PDB entry 6EMK | electron microscopy, 7.90 A resolution (low resolution: residue-level contacts below are approximate; hydrogen-bond / salt-bridge calls are withheld) | chains A and I of the 10 polymer chains in the assembly

# Chain A
Name: Serine/threonine-protein kinase TOR2
Organism: Saccharomyces cerevisiae (strain ATCC 204508 / S288c)
Notes: EC 2.7.1.67, 2.7.11.1
UniProtKB: P32600 (TOR2_YEAST); residues -1 to 2472 here correspond to UniProt positions 1-2474 (UniProt number = residue number + 2)
Amino-acid sequence (2474 residues; row label = number of the first residue in the row; numbers below 1 keep their minus sign (Met-1 is residue -1)):
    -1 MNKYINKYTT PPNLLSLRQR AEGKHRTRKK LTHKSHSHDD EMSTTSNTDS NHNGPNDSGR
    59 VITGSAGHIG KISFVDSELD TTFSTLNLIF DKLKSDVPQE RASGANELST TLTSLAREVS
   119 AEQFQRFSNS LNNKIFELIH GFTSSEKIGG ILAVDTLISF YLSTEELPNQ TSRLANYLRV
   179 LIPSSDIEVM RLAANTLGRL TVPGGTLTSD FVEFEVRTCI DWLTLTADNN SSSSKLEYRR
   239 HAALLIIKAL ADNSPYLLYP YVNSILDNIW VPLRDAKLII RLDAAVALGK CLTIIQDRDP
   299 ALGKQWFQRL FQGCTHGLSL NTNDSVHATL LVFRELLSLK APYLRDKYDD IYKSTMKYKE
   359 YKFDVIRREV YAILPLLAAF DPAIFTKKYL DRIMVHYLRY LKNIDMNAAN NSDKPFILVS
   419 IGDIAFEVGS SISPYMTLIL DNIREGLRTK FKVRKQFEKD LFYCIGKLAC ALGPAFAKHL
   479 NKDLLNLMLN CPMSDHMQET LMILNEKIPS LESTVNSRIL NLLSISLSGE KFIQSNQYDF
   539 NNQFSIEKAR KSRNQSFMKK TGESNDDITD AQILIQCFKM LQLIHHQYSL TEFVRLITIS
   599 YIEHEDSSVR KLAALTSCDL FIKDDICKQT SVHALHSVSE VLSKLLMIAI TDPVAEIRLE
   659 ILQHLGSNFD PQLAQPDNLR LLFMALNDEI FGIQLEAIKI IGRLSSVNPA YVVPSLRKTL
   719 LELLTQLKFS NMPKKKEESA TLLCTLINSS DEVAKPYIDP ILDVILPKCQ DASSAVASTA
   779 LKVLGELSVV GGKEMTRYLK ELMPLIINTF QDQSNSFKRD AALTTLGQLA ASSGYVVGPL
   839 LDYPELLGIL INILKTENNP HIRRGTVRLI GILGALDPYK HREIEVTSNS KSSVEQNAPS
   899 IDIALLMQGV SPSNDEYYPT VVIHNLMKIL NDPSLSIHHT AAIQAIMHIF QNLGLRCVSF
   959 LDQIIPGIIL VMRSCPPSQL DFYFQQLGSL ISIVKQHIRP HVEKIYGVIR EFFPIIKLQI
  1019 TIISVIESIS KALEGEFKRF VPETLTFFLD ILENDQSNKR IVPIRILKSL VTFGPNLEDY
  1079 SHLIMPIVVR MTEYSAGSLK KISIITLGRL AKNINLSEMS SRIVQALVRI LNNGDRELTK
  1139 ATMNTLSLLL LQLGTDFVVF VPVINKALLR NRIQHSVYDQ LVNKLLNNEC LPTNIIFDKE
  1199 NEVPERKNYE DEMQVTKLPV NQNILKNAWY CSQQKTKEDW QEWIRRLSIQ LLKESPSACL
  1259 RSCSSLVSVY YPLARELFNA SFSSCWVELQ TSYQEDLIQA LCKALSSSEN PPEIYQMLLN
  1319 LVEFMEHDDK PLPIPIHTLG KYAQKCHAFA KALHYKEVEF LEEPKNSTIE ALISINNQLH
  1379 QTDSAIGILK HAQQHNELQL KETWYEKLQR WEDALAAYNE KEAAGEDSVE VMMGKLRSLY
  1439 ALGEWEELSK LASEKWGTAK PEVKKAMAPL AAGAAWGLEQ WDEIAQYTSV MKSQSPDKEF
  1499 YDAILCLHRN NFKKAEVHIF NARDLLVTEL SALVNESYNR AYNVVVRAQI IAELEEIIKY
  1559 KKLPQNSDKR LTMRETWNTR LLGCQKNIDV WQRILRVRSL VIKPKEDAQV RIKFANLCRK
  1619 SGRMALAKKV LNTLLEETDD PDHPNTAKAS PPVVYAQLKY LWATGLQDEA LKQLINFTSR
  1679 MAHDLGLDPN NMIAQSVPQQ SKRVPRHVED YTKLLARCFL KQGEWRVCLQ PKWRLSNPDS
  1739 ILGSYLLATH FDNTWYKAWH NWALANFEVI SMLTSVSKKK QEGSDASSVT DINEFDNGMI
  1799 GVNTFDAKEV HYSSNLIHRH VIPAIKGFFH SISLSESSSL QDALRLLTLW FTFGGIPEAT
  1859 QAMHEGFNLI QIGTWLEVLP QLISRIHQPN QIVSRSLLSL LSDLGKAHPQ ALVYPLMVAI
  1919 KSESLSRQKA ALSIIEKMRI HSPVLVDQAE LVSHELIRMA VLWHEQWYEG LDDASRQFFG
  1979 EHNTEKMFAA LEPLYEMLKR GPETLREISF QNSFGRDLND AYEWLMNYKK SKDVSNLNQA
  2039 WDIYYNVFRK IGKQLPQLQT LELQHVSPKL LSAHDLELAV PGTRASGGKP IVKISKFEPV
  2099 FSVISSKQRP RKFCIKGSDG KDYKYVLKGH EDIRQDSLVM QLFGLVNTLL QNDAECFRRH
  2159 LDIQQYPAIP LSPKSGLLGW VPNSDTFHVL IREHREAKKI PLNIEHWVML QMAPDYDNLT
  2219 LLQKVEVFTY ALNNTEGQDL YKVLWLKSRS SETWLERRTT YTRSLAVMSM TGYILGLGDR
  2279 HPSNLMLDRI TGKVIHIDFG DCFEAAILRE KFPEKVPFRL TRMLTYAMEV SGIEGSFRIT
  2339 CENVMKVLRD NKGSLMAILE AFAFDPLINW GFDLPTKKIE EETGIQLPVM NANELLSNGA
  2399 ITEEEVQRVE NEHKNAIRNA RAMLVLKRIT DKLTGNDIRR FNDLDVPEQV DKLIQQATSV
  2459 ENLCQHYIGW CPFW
Not modelled in the structure: -1 to 78, 870-913, 1295-1318, 1684-1705, 1769-1810
From the paper describing this entry:
  - catalytic residues: Asp2277, Asn2282, Asp2296

# Chain I
Name: Target of rapamycin complex 2 subunit AVO1
Organism: Saccharomyces cerevisiae (strain ATCC 204508 / S288c)
UniProtKB: Q08236 (AVO1_YEAST); residues 1-1176 here = UniProt positions 1-1176
Amino-acid sequence (1176 residues; each row starts with the number of its first residue):
     1 MDTVTVLNEL RAQFLRVCPE KDQMKRIIKP YIPVDEFNTE QCLDSSIREL YMNSDGVSLL
    61 PELESPPVSK DFMENYASLG KMRIMRENEG QKGKANQNLI GAEKTERDEE ETRNLQDKSA
   121 KNTLIVEENG TLRYNPLNSS ASNSLLNDDD HTSGKHHKTS SKEDSYLNSS MEMQKKSSKR
   181 SSLPFVRIFK SRRDHSNTSG NKNVMNTTNT RAKSSTLHPP GARHNKKGSK FDMNFDFDEN
   241 LEEEDDDDDD DEEGDDIHSQ FFQLDDDFDA KGSGASPAHK GINGMSNNKN NTYTNNRNSI
   301 SILDDRESSN GNIGSASRLK SHFPTSQKGK IFLTDNKNDG QKSDSLNANK GIHGDGSSAS
   361 GNGSVSRDGL TETESNNISD MESYINEKDL DDLNFDTVTS NINKTVSDLG GHESTNDGTA
   421 VMNRDSKDSR SNSNEFNAQN RDRITPGSSY GKSLLGSEYS EERYSNNDSS TMESGEMSLD
   481 SDMQTNTIPS HSIPMSMQKY GIYHGDDDST LNNVFDKAVL TMNSSRHPKE RRDTVISGKE
   541 PTSLTSSNRK FSVSSNLTST RSPLLRGHGR TSSTASSEHM KAPKVSDSVL HRARKSTLTL
   601 KQDHSQPSVP SSVHKSSKEG NILIEKTTDY LVSKPKASQL SNMFNKKKKR TNTNSVDVLE
   661 YFSFVCGDKV PNYESMGLEI YIQASKKYKR NSFTTKVRKS STIFEVIGFA LFLYSTEKKP
   721 DNFEEDGLTV EDISNPNNFS LKIVDEDGEP FEDNFGKLDR KSTIQSISDS EVVLCKVDDA
   781 EKSQNEIETP LPFETGGGLM DASTLDANSS HDTTDGTINQ LSFYKPIIGN EDDIDKTNGS
   841 KIIDVTVYLY PNVNPKFNYT TISVLVTSHI NDILVKYCKM KNMDPNEYAL KVLGKNYILD
   901 LNDTVLRLDG INKVELISKK DARELHLEKM KPDLKKPVLP TIQSNDLTPL TLEPLNSYLK
   961 ADAGGAVAAI PENTKVTSKA KKISTKYKLG LAKQHSSSSV ASGSVSTAGG LANGNGFFKN
  1021 KNSSKSSLHG TLQFHNINRS QSTMEHTPDT PNGVGDNFQD LFTGAYHKYK VWRRQQMSFI
  1081 NKHERTLAID GDYIYIVPPE GRIHWHDNVK TKSLHISQVV LVKKSKRVPE HFKIFVRREG
  1141 QDDIKRYYFE AVSGQECTEI VTRLQNLLSA YRMNHK
Not modelled in the structure: 1-646, 793-1176

# Chain A / chain I interface
Contacting residue pairs (25):
  Arg1974(A) - Thr653(I)
  Arg1974(A) - Asp657(I)
  Gln1975(A) - Thr653(I)
  Phe1977(A) - Thr651(I)
  Gly1978(A) - Asn652(I)
  Gly1978(A) - Thr653(I)
  Glu1979(A) - Thr653(I)
  Val2032(A) - Lys648(I)
  Leu2035(A) - Lys648(I)
  Trp2039(A) - Lys647(I)
  Trp2039(A) - Lys648(I)
  Trp2039(A) - Arg650(I)
  Trp2039(A) - Thr651(I)
  Asp2040(A) - Arg650(I)
  Tyr2042(A) - Thr653(I)
  Tyr2042(A) - Val656(I)
  Tyr2043(A) - Arg650(I)
  Tyr2043(A) - Thr651(I)
  Tyr2043(A) - Val656(I)
  Tyr2043(A) - Glu660(I)
  Arg2047(A) - Glu660(I)
  Gly2050(A) - Pro792(I)
  Leu2208(A) - Phe723(I)
  Asp2215(A) - Glu717(I)
  Asn2216(A) - Glu717(I)
Interface residues without a listed pair, chain A (20 interface residues in all): Phe2046, Lys2051, Asn2201, Asp2213
Interface residues without a listed pair, chain I (14 interface residues in all): Val665, Pro720

# Overview
20 residues of chain A face 14 of chain I across their interface. From the paper: catalytic residues
Asp2277(A), Asn2282(A) and Asp2296(A).
Chain A is Serine/threonine-protein kinase TOR2 and chain I is Target of rapamycin complex 2 subunit AVO1,
both from Saccharomyces cerevisiae (strain ATCC 204508 / S288c); the structure, Cryo-EM Structure of
Saccharomyces cerevisiae Target of Rapamycin Complex 2, was determined by electron microscopy.
